Entry 7W5Y (electron microscopy, 4.20 A resolution (low resolution: residue-level contacts below are approximate; hydrogen-bond / salt-bridge calls are withheld)); this record covers chains C and 2 of the 9 polymer chains in the assembly.

[Chain C]
Name: DNA-directed RNA polymerase subunit beta
From: Escherichia coli K-12
Notes: EC 2.7.7.6; engineered mutation(s): D516V
Reference sequence: P0A8V2 (RPOB_ECOLI); residue numbers follow UniProt; this construct covers 1-1342
Sequence (1342 residues; row label = number of the first residue in the row):
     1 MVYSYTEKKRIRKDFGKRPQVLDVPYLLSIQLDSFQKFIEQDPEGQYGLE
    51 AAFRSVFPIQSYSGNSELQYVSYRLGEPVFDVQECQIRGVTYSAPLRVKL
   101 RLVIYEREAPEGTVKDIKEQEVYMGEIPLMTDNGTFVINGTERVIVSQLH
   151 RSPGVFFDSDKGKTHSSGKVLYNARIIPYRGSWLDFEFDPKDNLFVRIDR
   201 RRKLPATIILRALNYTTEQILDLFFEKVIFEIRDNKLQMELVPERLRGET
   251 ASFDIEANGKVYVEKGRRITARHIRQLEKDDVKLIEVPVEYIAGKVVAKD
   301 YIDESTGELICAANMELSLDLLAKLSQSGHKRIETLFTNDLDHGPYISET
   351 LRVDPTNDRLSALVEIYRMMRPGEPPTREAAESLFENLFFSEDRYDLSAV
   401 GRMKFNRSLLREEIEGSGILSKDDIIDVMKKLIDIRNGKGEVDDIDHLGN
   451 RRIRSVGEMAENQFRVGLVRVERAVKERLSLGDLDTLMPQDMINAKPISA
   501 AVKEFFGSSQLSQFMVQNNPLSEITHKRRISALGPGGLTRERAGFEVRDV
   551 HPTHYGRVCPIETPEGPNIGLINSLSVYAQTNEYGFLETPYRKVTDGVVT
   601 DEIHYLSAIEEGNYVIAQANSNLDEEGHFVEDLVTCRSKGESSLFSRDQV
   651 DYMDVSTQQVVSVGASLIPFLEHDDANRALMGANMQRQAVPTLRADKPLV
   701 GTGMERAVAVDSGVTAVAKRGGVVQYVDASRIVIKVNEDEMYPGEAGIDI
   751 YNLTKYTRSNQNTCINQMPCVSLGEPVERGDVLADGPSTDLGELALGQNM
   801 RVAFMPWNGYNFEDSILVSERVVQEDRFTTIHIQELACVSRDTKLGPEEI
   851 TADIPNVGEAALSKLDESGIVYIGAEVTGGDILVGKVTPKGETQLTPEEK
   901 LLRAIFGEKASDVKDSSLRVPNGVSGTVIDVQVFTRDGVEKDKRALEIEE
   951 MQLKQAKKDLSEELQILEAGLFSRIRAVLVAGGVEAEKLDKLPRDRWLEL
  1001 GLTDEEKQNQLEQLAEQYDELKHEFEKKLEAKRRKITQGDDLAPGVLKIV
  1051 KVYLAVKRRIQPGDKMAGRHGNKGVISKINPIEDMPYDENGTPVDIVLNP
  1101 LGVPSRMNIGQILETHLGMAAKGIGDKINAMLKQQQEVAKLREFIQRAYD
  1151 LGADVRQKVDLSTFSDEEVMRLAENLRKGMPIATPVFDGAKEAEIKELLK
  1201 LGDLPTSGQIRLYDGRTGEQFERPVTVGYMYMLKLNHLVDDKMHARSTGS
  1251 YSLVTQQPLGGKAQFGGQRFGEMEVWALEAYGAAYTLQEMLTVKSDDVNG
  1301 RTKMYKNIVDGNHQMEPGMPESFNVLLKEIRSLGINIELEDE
Not modelled in the structure: 1-2, 398, 1004
Differences from the reference sequence: variant Val-516 (Asp in P0A8V2)
UniProt features mapped onto this chain:
  - modified residue (N6-acetyllysine): Lys-1022, Lys-1200
  - mutagenesis: Ile-561 (I561S: Resistant to antibiotics salinamide A and B), Ile-569 (I569S: Resistant to antibiotics salinamide A and B), Ala-665 (A665E: Resistant to antibiotics salinamide A and B), Asp-675 (D675A/G: Resistant to antibiotics salinamide A and B), Asn-677 (N677H/K: Resistant to antibiotics salinamide A and B), Leu-680 (L680M: Resistant to antibiotics salinamide A and B), Glu-813 (E813K: Disrupts the enzyme's active center)

[Chain 2]
Molecule: fpr promoter DNA reverse strand
Sequence (86 nucleotides; each row starts with the number of its first residue):
     2 TGCATCCGTGAGTCGAGGGTAATAAGTTCTCCGAACAAAAAAATTCCAGT
    52 CCCGAAGGACTGGAAGGCTCAATCGATCAAATCAAT
Not modelled in the structure: 85-87

[Interface between chain C and chain 2]
Residue-residue contacts (17):
  Arg-202(C) / DT6(2)
  Arg-470(C) / DA23(2)
  Asn-494(C) / DT24(2)
  Lys-496(C) / DA23(2)
  Pro-497(C) / DA23(2)
  Pro-497(C) / DT24(2)
  Ala-500(C) / DA22(2)
  Ala-500(C) / DA23(2)
  Lys-503(C) / DT21(2)
  Lys-503(C) / DA22(2)
  Gly-507(C) / DG19(2)
  Glu-541(C) / DG11(2)
  Gly-1261(C) / DG16(2)
  Lys-1262(C) / DG16(2)
  Arg-1269(C) / DT14(2)
  Arg-1269(C) / DC15(2)
  Gly-1271(C) / DT14(2)
Interface residues without a listed pair, chain C (16 interface residues in all): Glu-504, Phe-514, Gln-1268
Interface residues without a listed pair, chain 2 (12 interface residues in all): DC7, DG18

[Summary]
Chain C and chain 2 form an interface of 16 and 12 residues respectively. UniProt lists 7 mutagenesis sites on
chain C.
Here chain C is DNA-directed RNA polymerase subunit beta (Escherichia coli K-12) and chain 2 is fpr promoter
DNA reverse strand. Entry 7W5Y (Cryo-EM structure of SoxS-dependent transcription activation complex with fpr
promoter DNA) was determined by electron microscopy (same publication as 7W5W and 7W5X).
